1UKV - chains G and Y; structure by X-ray diffraction, 1.50 A resolution.

== Chain G ==
Name: Secretory pathway GDP dissociation inhibitor
From: Saccharomyces cerevisiae
UniProt: P39958 (GDI1_YEAST); residues 1-451 here = UniProt positions 1-451
Sequence (453 residues; numbered -1 to 451; the number before each row is that of its first residue; numbers below 1 keep their minus sign (Gly-1 is residue -1)):
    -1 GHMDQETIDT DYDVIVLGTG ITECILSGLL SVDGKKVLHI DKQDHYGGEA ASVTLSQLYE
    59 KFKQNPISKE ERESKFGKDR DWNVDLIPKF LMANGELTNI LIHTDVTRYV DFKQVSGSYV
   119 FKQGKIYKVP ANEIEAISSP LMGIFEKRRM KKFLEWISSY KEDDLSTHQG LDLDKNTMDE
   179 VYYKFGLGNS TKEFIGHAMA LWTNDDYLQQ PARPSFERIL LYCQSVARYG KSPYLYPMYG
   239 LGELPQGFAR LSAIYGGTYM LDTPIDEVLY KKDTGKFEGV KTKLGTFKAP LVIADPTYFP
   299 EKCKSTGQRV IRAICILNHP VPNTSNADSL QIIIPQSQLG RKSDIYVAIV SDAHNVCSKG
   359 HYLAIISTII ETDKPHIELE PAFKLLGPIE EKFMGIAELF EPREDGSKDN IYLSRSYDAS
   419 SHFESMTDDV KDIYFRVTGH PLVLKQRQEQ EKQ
Not modelled in the structure: -1 to 4, 447-451
Differences from the reference sequence: cloning artifact (-1 to 0)
Small-molecule neighbours: geran-8-yl geran (GER): Val127, Pro128, Ala129, Asn130, Ala134, Ile135, Ser137, Met140, Lys145, Met148, Lys149, Leu152, Phe192, Met197, Tyr220, Cys221, Val224
Swiss-Prot annotation at these positions:
  - region (Interaction with YPT1): Arg106 to Gln112, Tyr234 to Leu259

== Chain Y ==
Name: GTP-binding protein YPT1
From: Saccharomyces cerevisiae
UniProt: P01123 (YPT1_YEAST); numbering as in UniProt (aligned over 1-206)
Sequence (206 residues; row label = number of the first residue in the row):
     1 MNSEYDYLFK LLLIGNSGVG KSCLLLRFSD DTYTNDYIST IGVDFKIKTV ELDGKTVKLQ
    61 IWDTAGQERF RTITSSYYRG SHGIIIVYDV TDQESFNGVK MWLQEIDRYA TSTVLKLLVG
   121 NKCDLKDKRV VEYDVAKEFA DANKMPFLET SALDSTNVED AFLTMARQIK ESMSQQNLNE
   181 TTQKKEDKGN VNLKGQSLTN TGGGCC
Not modelled in the structure: 1-2, 199-205
Covalent attachments: geran-8-yl geran (GER) linked to Cys206
Metal / ion sites: Mg2+: Ser22 (together with GDP)
Small-molecule neighbours: GDP (guanosine-5'-diphosphate): Asn16, Ser17, Gly18, Val19, Gly20, Lys21, Ser22, Cys23, Tyr33, Thr34, Asn35, Asp36, Tyr37, Glu68, Asn121, Lys122, Asp124, Leu125, Ser151, Ala152, Leu153
Swiss-Prot annotation at these positions:
  - region (Interaction with GDI1): Asp63 to Gly80, Gly189 to Gly195
  - motif: Tyr37 to Phe45 (Effector region)
  - binding site (GTP): Ser17 to Cys23, Tyr33 to Thr40, Gly66, Asn121 to Asp124, Ala152, Leu153
  - modified residue: Met1 (N-acetylmethionine), Ser172 (Phosphoserine), Ser174 (Phosphoserine)
  - lipidation: Cys23 (S-palmitoyl cysteine), Cys123 (S-palmitoyl cysteine), Cys205 (S-geranylgeranyl cysteine), Cys206 (S-geranylgeranyl cysteine)
  - cross-link: Lys144 (Glycyl lysine isopeptide (Lys-Gly) (interchain with G-Cter in ubiquitin))
  - mutagenesis: Ser17 (S17G: Decreases GTP binding and increases GTP hydrolysis), Lys21 (K21M: Abolishes GTP binding), Tyr37 (Y37F: No change), Ser39 (S39A: No change), Thr40 (T40S: No change), Ile41 (I41M: Lethal), Val43 (V43E: No change), Asp44 (D44N: Temperature-sensitive phenotype), Ala65 (A65T: Decreases GTP binding and GTP hydrolysis), Gln67 (Q67L: Locks YPT1 in the GTP-bound form by reducing GTP hydrolysis rate 40-fold), Asn121 (N121I: Abolishes GTP binding), Ala136 (A136D: Loss of function at 37 degrees Celsius), 2 further mutagenesis entries in UniProt

== Interface between chain G and chain Y ==
Residue-residue contacts (69):
  Thr5(G) - Arg69(Y)
  Ile6(G) - Arg69(Y)
  Ile6(G) - Phe70(Y)  hydrophobic
  Tyr44(G) - Thr72(Y)  hydrogen bond (side chain-backbone)
  Tyr44(G) - Thr74(Y)
  Arg78(G) - Asp107(Y)
  Arg78(G) - Arg108(Y)
  Arg78(G) - Tyr109(Y)
  Arg78(G) - Ala110(Y)
  Asn81(G) - Arg79(Y)  hydrogen bond
  Ile100(G) - Leu193(Y)
  Ile100(G) - Lys194(Y)
  Asp103(G) - Lys194(Y)  salt bridge
  Thr105(G) - Leu193(Y)
  Arg106(G) - Asp44(Y)  salt bridge
  Arg106(G) - Phe45(Y)
  Arg106(G) - Trp62(Y)
  Tyr107(G) - Asp44(Y)  hydrogen bond
  Tyr107(G) - Trp62(Y)  hydrophobic
  Asp109(G) - Asn190(Y)
  Phe110(G) - Asn190(Y)
  Phe110(G) - Val191(Y)  hydrogen bond (backbone-backbone)
  Phe110(G) - Leu193(Y)  hydrophobic
  Lys111(G) - Gly189(Y)
  Lys111(G) - Asn190(Y)
  Gln112(G) - Val191(Y)
  Ser156(G) - Cys206(Y)
  Cys221(G) - Cys206(Y)
  Ala225(G) - Leu198(Y)  hydrogen bond (backbone-backbone)
  Arg226(G) - Asn192(Y)
  Arg226(G) - Leu193(Y)  hydrogen bond (side chain-backbone)
  Arg226(G) - Gly195(Y)  hydrogen bond (side chain-backbone)
  Arg226(G) - Gln196(Y)
  Arg226(G) - Ser197(Y)  hydrogen bond
  Arg226(G) - Leu198(Y)  hydrogen bond (backbone-backbone)
  Tyr227(G) - Asn192(Y)  hydrogen bond (side chain-backbone)
  Tyr227(G) - Leu193(Y)
  Tyr227(G) - Leu198(Y)  hydrophobic
  Leu233(G) - Val191(Y)  hydrophobic
  Met236(G) - Asn190(Y)
  Tyr237(G) - Arg79(Y)
  Glu241(G) - Ser75(Y)
  Glu241(G) - Ser76(Y)
  Glu241(G) - Arg79(Y)  salt bridge
  Gln244(G) - Thr74(Y)  hydrogen bond
  Gln244(G) - Ser75(Y)  hydrogen bond (side chain-backbone)
  Gln244(G) - Ser76(Y)  hydrogen bond (side chain-backbone)
  Arg248(G) - Asp44(Y)  salt bridge
  Arg248(G) - Trp62(Y)
  Arg248(G) - Asp63(Y)  hydrogen bond (side chain-backbone)
  Arg248(G) - Gln67(Y)
  Arg248(G) - Tyr77(Y)
  Ala251(G) - Ala65(Y)
  Ala251(G) - Gln67(Y)
  Ile252(G) - Thr40(Y)
  Ile252(G) - Ile41(Y)
  Ile252(G) - Gly42(Y)  hydrogen bond (backbone-backbone)
  Ile252(G) - Asp44(Y)
  Ile252(G) - Ala65(Y)  hydrophobic
  Tyr253(G) - Ile41(Y)  hydrophobic
  Thr256(G) - Arg69(Y)
  Thr256(G) - Phe70(Y)
  Tyr257(G) - Phe70(Y)
  Tyr257(G) - Thr72(Y)
  Met258(G) - Phe70(Y)  hydrophobic
  Met258(G) - Thr72(Y)
  Leu259(G) - Thr72(Y)
  Gln444(G) - Lys194(Y)
  Arg445(G) - Asp44(Y)  salt bridge
Also at the interface, not in a pair above, chain G (42 interface residues in all): Gln55, Lys76, Thr96, Leu99, Gln222, Ala247, Gly254, Leu282
Also at the interface, not in a pair above, chain Y (37 interface residues in all): Val43, Thr64, Ile73, Gly80, Ser112

== In short ==
The interface between chain G and chain Y involves 42 residues on one side and 37 on the other, with 15
hydrogen bonds and 5 salt bridges. Polar pairs include Asp103(G)-Lys194(Y), Arg106(G)-Asp44(Y) and
Glu241(G)-Arg79(Y). Ligands of chain G: geran-8-yl geran. Chain Y binds GDP.
Chain G is Secretory pathway GDP dissociation inhibitor and chain Y is GTP-binding protein YPT1, both from
Saccharomyces cerevisiae; the structure, Structure of RabGDP-dissociation inhibitor in complex with prenylated
YPT1 GTPase, was determined by X-ray diffraction.
